PDB entry 6H73 | X-ray diffraction, 2.30 A resolution | chains B and A

[Chain B]
Molecule: Molybdenum storage protein subunit beta
Source organism: Azotobacter vinelandii
Reference sequence: P84253 (MOSB_AZOVD); residue numbers follow UniProt; this construct covers 2-270
Sequence (269 residues; each row starts with the number of its first residue):
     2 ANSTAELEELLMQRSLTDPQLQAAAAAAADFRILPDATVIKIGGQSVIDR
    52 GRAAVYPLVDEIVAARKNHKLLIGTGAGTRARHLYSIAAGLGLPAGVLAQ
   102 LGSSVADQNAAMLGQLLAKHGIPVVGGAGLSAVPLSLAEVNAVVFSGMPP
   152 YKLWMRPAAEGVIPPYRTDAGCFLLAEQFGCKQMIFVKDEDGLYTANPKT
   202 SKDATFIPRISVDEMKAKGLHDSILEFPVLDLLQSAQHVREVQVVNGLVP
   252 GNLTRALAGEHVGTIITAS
Unresolved in the structure: 2
Residues lining bound ligands:
  - ATP (adenosine-5'-triphosphate): K42, G44, G45, Q46, S47, G77, A78, G79, T169, D170, K189, D190, E191, G193, L194, Y195, A197, N198, P199, K200, L221, S224, I225
  - Mo5 Cluster (FUQ): D108, A111, A112, Q116, V125, G127, G128, A129, G130, L131, S132

[Chain A]
Molecule: Molybdenum storage protein subunit alpha
Source organism: Azotobacter vinelandii
Reference sequence: P84308 (MOSA_AZOVD); numbering as in UniProt (aligned over 2-276)
Sequence (275 residues; each row starts with the number of its first residue):
     2 TDTTNSIKHVISPLARQTLQDRDLTRPVAGKRPIRLLPWLQVVKIGGRVM
    52 DRGADAILPLVEELRKLLPEHRLLILTGAGVRARHVFSVGLDLGLPVGSL
   102 APLAASEAGQNGHILAAMLASEGVSYVEHPTVADQLAIHLSATRAVVGSA
   152 FPPYHHHEFPGSRIPPHRADTGAFLLADAFGAAGLTIVENVDGIYTADPN
   202 GPDRGQARFLPETSATDLAKSEGPLPVDRALLDVMATARHIERVQVVNGL
   252 VPGRLTAALRGEHVGTLIRTGVRPA
Unresolved in the structure: 2-31
Ion coordination: Mg2+: E190, P227 (together with ATP)
Residues lining bound ligands:
  - ATP (adenosine-5'-triphosphate): K45, I46, G47, G48, R49, V50, G79, A80, G81, R85, A170, D171, E190, N191, V192, G194, I195, Y196, A198, D199, P200, N201, P225, L226, P227
  - Mo5 Cluster (FUQ): P103, L104, H156, H157
  - Mo6 cluster (GUH): P103, A106, S107, A109, G110, Q111, H114, Y127, V128, E129, H130, P131, D135, S150, P154, H156
  - molybdate ion (MOO): T132, Q136, I139, H140

[How chain B and chain A interact]
Contacting residue pairs (84; chain B residue first):
  T5(B) - D93(A)
  E9(B) - S89(A)
  L12(B) - R85(A)  hydrogen bond (backbone-side chain)
  L12(B) - S89(A)
  M13(B) - R49(A)  hydrogen bond (backbone-side chain)
  M13(B) - V82(A)  hydrophobic
  M13(B) - H86(A)
  R15(B) - R85(A)  hydrogen bond (backbone-side chain)
  S16(B) - R85(A)
  S16(B) - L226(A)  hydrogen bond (side chain-backbone)
  L17(B) - R85(A)
  L17(B) - F88(A)  hydrophobic
  L17(B) - I165(A)  hydrophobic
  L17(B) - R169(A)
  T18(B) - R169(A)
  T18(B) - P225(A)
  T18(B) - L226(A)  hydrogen bond (side chain-backbone)
  T18(B) - V228(A)
  P20(B) - E223(A)
  Q23(B) - S163(A)  hydrogen bond
  Q23(B) - I165(A)
  A26(B) - L92(A)  hydrophobic
  A26(B) - R164(A)
  A26(B) - I165(A)  hydrophobic
  A27(B) - R164(A)
  A29(B) - L92(A)
  A29(B) - R164(A)  hydrogen bond (backbone-side chain)
  A30(B) - G95(A)
  A30(B) - R164(A)  hydrogen bond (backbone-side chain)
  D31(B) - G95(A)
  F32(B) - L94(A)
  F32(B) - G95(A)  hydrogen bond (backbone-backbone)
  F32(B) - P97(A)
  I34(B) - P97(A)  hydrophobic
  I34(B) - S100(A)
  L92(B) - I35(A)
  G93(B) - P34(A)
  G93(B) - I35(A)  hydrogen bond (backbone-backbone)
  L94(B) - I35(A)  hydrophobic
  P95(B) - A180(A)
  Q101(B) - A134(A)
  Q101(B) - D135(A)  hydrogen bond
  P151(B) - P154(A)
  P151(B) - H158(A)
  Y152(B) - P154(A)
  Y152(B) - Y155(A)  hydrophobic
  Y152(B) - H158(A)  hydrogen bond (side chain-backbone)
  Y152(B) - F160(A)
  L154(B) - A134(A)
  L154(B) - L177(A)  hydrophobic
  L154(B) - A180(A)
  L154(B) - F181(A)  hydrophobic
  W155(B) - H130(A)
  W155(B) - P153(A)
  W155(B) - P154(A)
  W155(B) - Y155(A)  hydrogen bond (backbone-side chain)
  W155(B) - G173(A)
  W155(B) - L176(A)
  W155(B) - L177(A)
  R157(B) - Y155(A)  hydrogen bond (backbone-side chain)
  R157(B) - D234(A)  hydrogen bond (side chain-backbone)
  R157(B) - V235(A)
  R157(B) - T238(A)
  P158(B) - R240(A)
  A159(B) - R240(A)  hydrogen bond (backbone-side chain)
  A160(B) - R240(A)
  G162(B) - R240(A)  hydrogen bond (backbone-side chain)
  Y167(B) - F160(A)
  G172(B) - H158(A)  hydrogen bond (backbone-side chain)
  L175(B) - H158(A)
  L175(B) - E159(A)
  L175(B) - P161(A)
  L176(B) - H158(A)
  E178(B) - P161(A)
  Q179(B) - P97(A)
  Q179(B) - V98(A)
  Q179(B) - G99(A)  hydrogen bond (side chain-backbone)
  Q179(B) - H157(A)
  Q179(B) - E159(A)  hydrogen bond (side chain-backbone)
  Q179(B) - P161(A)
  L233(B) - P161(A)
  S236(B) - P161(A)
  S236(B) - G162(A)  hydrogen bond (backbone-backbone)
  A237(B) - P161(A)  hydrophobic
Other interface residues (no listed pair), chain B (51 interface residues in all): L8, D19, L22, V98, P150, M156, E161, V163, F180, Q238, H239
Other interface residues (no listed pair), chain A (51 interface residues in all): L37, L96, V133, G224, D229, R230

[Overview]
Chain B and chain A each contribute 51 residues to their interface, with 21 hydrogen bonds. Polar contacts
include L12(B)-R85(A), M13(B)-R49(A) and R15(B)-R85(A). One ATP molecule and one Mo5 Cluster molecule are
bound between chain B and chain A. Chain B binds ATP.
Chain B is Molybdenum storage protein subunit beta and chain A is Molybdenum storage protein subunit alpha,
both from Azotobacter vinelandii; the structure, Molybdenum storage protein - recombinantly produced and
loaded with molybdate under in vitro conditions, was determined by X-ray diffraction, deposited together with
6H8B, 6H6W, 6H74, 6H8H and 6GWB.
